PDB entry 4Y5Z | X-ray diffraction, 2.95 A resolution | chains D and o of the 60 polymer chains in the assembly

# Chain D (and o)
Molecule: Immunoglobulin G-binding protein A, Coat protein
Organism: Staphylococcus aureus
Notes: chain o of this document is another copy of the same molecule, construct and numbering; everything in this record applies to it too
UniProtKB: chimeric construct of P02976, Q9EB06: residues 5-58 from P02976 (SPA_STAA8) positions 158-211 (UniProt number = residue number + 153); residues 66-268 from Q9EB06 positions 66-268 (same numbers)
Sequence (282 residues; numbered -13 to 268; the number before each row is that of its first residue; numbers below 1 keep their minus sign (Met-13 is residue -13)):
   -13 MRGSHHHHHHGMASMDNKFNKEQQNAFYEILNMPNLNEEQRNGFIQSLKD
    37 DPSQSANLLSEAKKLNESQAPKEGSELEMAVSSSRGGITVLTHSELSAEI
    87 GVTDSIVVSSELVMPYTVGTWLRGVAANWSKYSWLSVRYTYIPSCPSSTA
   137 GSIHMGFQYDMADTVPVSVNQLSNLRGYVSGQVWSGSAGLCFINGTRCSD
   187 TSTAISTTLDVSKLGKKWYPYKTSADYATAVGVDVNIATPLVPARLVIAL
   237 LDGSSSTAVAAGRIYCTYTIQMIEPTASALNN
Not modelled in the structure: -13 to 71, 264-268 (chain o: -13 to 72, 265-268)
Sequence notes: expression tag (-13 to 4); linker (59-65)
Disulfide bonds: Cys177-Cys184

# Interface between chain D and chain o
Residue-residue contacts - 13 pairs, chain D then chain o:
  Tyr145(D) - Glu260(o)
  Asp149(D) - Ser116(o)
  Gln157(D) - Ala263(o)
  Asn160(D) - Pro261(o)
  Asn160(D) - Ala263(o)
  Leu161(D) - Pro261(o)
  Arg162(D) - Gly73(o)
  Arg162(D) - Glu260(o)
  Lys199(D) - Ile74(o)
  Lys199(D) - Trp204(o)
  Lys199(D) - Glu260(o)
  Val219(D) - Val219(o)  hydrophobic
  Asp220(D) - Ala216(o)
Other interface residues (no listed pair), chain D (15 interface residues in all): Asp146, Ser198, Leu200, Gly201, Asn222, Ile223
Other interface residues (no listed pair), chain o (16 interface residues in all): Lys202, Pro206, Lys208, Ile223, Leu227, Ile259, Ser264

# Summary
Chain D and chain o form an interface of 15 and 16 residues respectively.
Chain D and chain o are both Immunoglobulin G-binding protein A, Coat protein (Staphylococcus aureus); the
structure, T=1 capsid structure of SeMV Ndel65CP fused with B-domain of S. aureus protein SpA at the ..., was
determined by X-ray diffraction (same publication as 4Y4Y).
